9ESS - chains A and B; structure by X-ray diffraction, 2.44 A resolution.

Chain A:
Name: Cyclin-dependent kinase 2
Source organism: Homo sapiens
Notes: EC 2.7.11.22
UniProtKB: P24941 (CDK2_HUMAN); numbering as in UniProt (aligned over 1-298)
Amino-acid sequence (302 residues; each row starts with the number of its first residue; numbers below 1 keep their minus sign (Gly-3 is residue -3)):
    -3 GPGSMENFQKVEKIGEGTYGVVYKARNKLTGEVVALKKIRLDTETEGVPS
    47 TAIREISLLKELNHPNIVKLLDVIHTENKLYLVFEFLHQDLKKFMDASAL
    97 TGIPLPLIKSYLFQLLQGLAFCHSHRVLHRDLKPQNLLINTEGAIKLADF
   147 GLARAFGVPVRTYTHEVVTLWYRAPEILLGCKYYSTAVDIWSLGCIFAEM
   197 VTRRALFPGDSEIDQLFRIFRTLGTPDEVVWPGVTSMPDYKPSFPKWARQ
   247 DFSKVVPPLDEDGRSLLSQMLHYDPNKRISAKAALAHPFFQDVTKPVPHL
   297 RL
Sequence notes: expression tag (-3 to 0)
Modified residues: Thr160 (phosphothreonine; TPO)
Ligand contacts:
  - (4-bromo-2-methoxyphenyl)methanol (UUG), molecule 1: Met1, Phe4, Gln5, Lys6, Tyr19, Ala21, Leu32, Tyr77
  - (4-bromo-2-methoxyphenyl)methanol (UUG), molecule 2: Ile10, Gly11, Tyr15, Val18, Ala31, Lys33, Val64, Phe80, Glu81, Phe82, Leu83, His84, Leu134
  - (4-bromo-2-methoxyphenyl)methanol (UUG), molecule 3: Gly98, Ile99, Pro100, Leu101, Ile104, Val197, Pro254, Leu255
  - (4-bromo-2-methoxyphenyl)methanol (UUG), molecule 4: Phe109, Leu281, Ala282, His283, Pro284, Phe286, Gln287, Val289
Curated features (UniProtKB/Swiss-Prot):
  - active site: Asp127 (Proton acceptor)
  - binding site (ATP): Ile10 to Val18, Lys33, Glu81 to Leu83, Asp86, Lys129 to Asn132, Asp145
  - binding site (Mg(2+)): Asn132, Asp145
  - site (CDK7 binding): Lys9, Lys88, Lys89, Leu166
  - modified residue: Met1 (N-acetylmethionine), Lys6 (N6-acetyllysine), Thr14 (Phosphothreonine), Tyr15 (Phosphotyrosine), Tyr19 (Phosphotyrosine), Thr160 (Phosphothreonine)
  - natural variant: Pro45 (P45L: In a glioblastoma multiforme sample)
  - mutagenesis: Lys9 (K9F: Reduced phosphorylation by CAK), Thr14 (T14A: 2-fold increase in activity), Tyr15 (Y15F: 2-fold increase in activity), Lys88 to Lys89 (Reduced phosphorylation by CAK), Thr160 (T160A: Abolishes activity), Leu166 (L166R: Reduced phosphorylation by CAK and reduced kinase activity)

Chain B:
Name: Cyclin-A2
Source organism: Bos taurus
UniProtKB: P30274 (CCNA2_BOVIN); residues 172-432 here correspond to UniProt positions 170-430 (UniProt number = residue number - 2)
Amino-acid sequence (268 residues; row label = number of the first residue in the row):
   171 GVNEVPDYHEDIHTYLREMEVKCKPKVGYMKKQPDITNSMRAILVDWLVE
   221 VGEEYKLQNETLHLAVNYIDRFLSSMSVLRGKLQLVGTAAMLLASKFEEI
   271 YPPEVAEFVYITDDTYTKKQVLRMEHLVLKVLAFDLAAPTINQFLTQYFL
   321 HQQPANCKVESLAMFLGELSLIDADPYLKYLPSVIAAAAFHLALYTVTGQ
   371 SWPESLVQKTGYTLETLKPCLLDLHQTYLRAPQHAQQSIREKYKNSKYHG
   421 VSLLNPPETLNVHHHHHH
Disordered / not traced: 433-438
Sequence notes: expression tag (171, 433-438)
Ligand contacts: (4-bromo-2-methoxyphenyl)methanol (UUG): Met210, Ile213, Leu214, Trp217, Arg250, Leu253, Gln254

How chain A and chain B interact:
Pairs across the interface (79; chain A residue first):
  Thr41(A) - Lys288(B)  hydrogen bond (backbone-side chain)
  Thr41(A) - Leu292(B)
  Glu42(A) - Lys266(B)  hydrogen bond (backbone-side chain)
  Glu42(A) - Glu274(B)
  Glu42(A) - Val275(B)  hydrogen bond (side chain-backbone)
  Glu42(A) - Lys288(B)
  Gly43(A) - Lys266(B)
  Gly43(A) - Leu292(B)
  Gly43(A) - Glu295(B)
  Val44(A) - Lys266(B)  hydrogen bond (backbone-side chain)
  Val44(A) - Glu295(B)  hydrogen bond (backbone-side chain)
  Val44(A) - Leu299(B)  hydrophobic
  Ser46(A) - Lys266(B)
  Ile49(A) - Leu263(B)  hydrophobic
  Ile49(A) - Lys266(B)
  Ile49(A) - Leu306(B)  hydrophobic
  Arg50(A) - Lys266(B)
  Arg50(A) - Phe267(B)  hydrogen bond (side chain-backbone)
  Arg50(A) - Glu269(B)
  Ile52(A) - Phe304(B)  hydrophobic
  Ser53(A) - Phe267(B)
  Ser53(A) - Phe304(B)
  Ser53(A) - Leu306(B)
  Lys56(A) - Ala303(B)  hydrogen bond (side chain-backbone)
  Glu57(A) - Tyr185(B)  hydrogen bond
  Glu57(A) - Met189(B)
  Glu57(A) - Asp305(B)
  Glu57(A) - Ala307(B)
  His71(A) - His296(B)  hydrogen bond
  His71(A) - Phe304(B)
  Thr72(A) - His296(B)
  Glu73(A) - Arg293(B)  salt bridge
  Ala116(A) - Tyr178(B)
  His119(A) - Tyr178(B)
  His119(A) - Ile182(B)
  Ser120(A) - Tyr178(B)
  Ser120(A) - Asp181(B)  hydrogen bond
  Ser120(A) - Ile182(B)
  His121(A) - Tyr185(B)
  Arg122(A) - Ile182(B)
  Arg122(A) - Tyr185(B)
  Arg122(A) - Leu186(B)
  Arg122(A) - Ala307(B)  hydrogen bond (side chain-backbone)
  Arg150(A) - Glu268(B)  salt bridge
  Arg150(A) - Ile270(B)
  Ala151(A) - Phe267(B)  hydrophobic
  Phe152(A) - Val175(B)  hydrophobic
  Phe152(A) - Ile182(B)  hydrophobic
  Val154(A) - Glu174(B)
  Val154(A) - Val175(B)  hydrophobic
  Val154(A) - Ile182(B)  hydrophobic
  Val154(A) - Thr316(B)  hydrogen bond (backbone-side chain)
  Val154(A) - Gln317(B)  hydrogen bond (backbone-backbone)
  Pro155(A) - Asn173(B)
  Pro155(A) - Thr316(B)
  Pro155(A) - Leu320(B)
  Val156(A) - Asn173(B)  hydrogen bond (backbone-backbone)
  Arg157(A) - Gln228(B)
  Arg157(A) - Glu230(B)
  Arg157(A) - Glu268(B)  salt bridge
  Thr158(A) - Ile270(B)
  Tyr159(A) - Ile270(B)
  Thr160(A) - Glu269(B)
  Thr160(A) - Ile270(B)
  Glu162(A) - Tyr271(B)
  Tyr179(A) - Asn173(B)
  Ser181(A) - Val172(B)  hydrogen bond (side chain-backbone)
  Ser181(A) - Val175(B)
  Thr182(A) - Val172(B)
  Thr182(A) - Val175(B)
  Pro271(A) - Val172(B)
  Asn272(A) - Gly171(B)
  Asn272(A) - Val172(B)  hydrogen bond (side chain-backbone)
  Ser276(A) - Asp177(B)  hydrogen bond
  Ser276(A) - Tyr178(B)
  Ala277(A) - Tyr178(B)  hydrogen bond (backbone-side chain)
  Lys278(A) - Asp177(B)  hydrogen bond (side chain-backbone)
  Lys278(A) - Tyr178(B)  hydrogen bond (backbone-side chain)
  Lys278(A) - Asp181(B)  salt bridge
Other interface residues (no listed pair), chain A (44 interface residues in all): Leu54, Val69, Leu76, Tyr180, Ala183, Ala279
Other interface residues (no listed pair), chain B (41 interface residues in all): His179, Ala276, Lys300, Gln313

In short:
44 residues of chain A and 41 residues of chain B are in contact; the contacts include 20 hydrogen bonds and 4
salt bridges. Among the polar pairs are Glu73(A)-Arg293(B), Arg150(A)-Glu268(B) and Arg157(A)-Glu268(B).
Ligands of chain A: 4 copies of (4-bromo-2-methoxyphenyl)methanol.
Chain A is Cyclin-dependent kinase 2 (Homo sapiens) and chain B is Cyclin-A2 (Bos taurus); the structure,
CDK2-cyclin A in complex with FragLite 22, was determined by X-ray diffraction together with 9ESJ, 9ESK, 9ESL,
9ESN, 9ESO, 9ESP and 21 further entries from the same study.
